6LTS - chains A and C of the 8 polymer chains in the assembly; structure by X-ray diffraction, 3.45 A resolution.

[Chain A]
Name: DNA-directed RNA polymerase subunit alpha
Organism: Thermus thermophilus HB8
Notes: EC 2.7.7.6
Reference sequence: Q5SHR6 (RPOA_THET8); residues 1-315 here = UniProt positions 1-315
Sequence (315 residues; numbered 1 to 315; the number before each row is that of its first residue):
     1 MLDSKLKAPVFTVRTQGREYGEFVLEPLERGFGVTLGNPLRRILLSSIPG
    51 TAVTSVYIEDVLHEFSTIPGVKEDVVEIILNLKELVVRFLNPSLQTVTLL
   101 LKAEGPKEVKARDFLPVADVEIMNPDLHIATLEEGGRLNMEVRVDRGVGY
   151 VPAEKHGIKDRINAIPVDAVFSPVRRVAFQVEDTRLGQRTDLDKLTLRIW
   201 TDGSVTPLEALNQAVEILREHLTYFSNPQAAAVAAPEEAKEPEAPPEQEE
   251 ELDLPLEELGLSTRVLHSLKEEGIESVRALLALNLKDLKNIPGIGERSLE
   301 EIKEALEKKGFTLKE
Not modelled in the structure: 1-3, 230-315

[Chain C]
Name: DNA-directed RNA polymerase subunit beta
Organism: Thermus thermophilus HB8
Notes: EC 2.7.7.6
Reference sequence: Q8RQE9 (RPOB_THET8); residue numbers follow UniProt; this construct covers 1-1119
Sequence (1119 residues; each row starts with the number of its first residue):
     1 MEIKRFGRIREVIPLPPLTEIQVESYRRALQADVPPEKRENVGIQAAFRE
    51 TFPIEEEDKGKGGLVLDFLEYRLGEPPFPQDECREKDLTYQAPLYARLQL
   101 IHKDTGLIKEDEVFLGHIPLMTEDGSFIINGADRVIVSQIHRSPGVYFTP
   151 DPARPGRYIASIIPLPKRGPWIDLEVEPNGVVSMKVNKRKFPLVLLLRVL
   201 GYDQETLARELGAYGELVQGLMDESVFAMRPEEALIRLFTLLRPGDPPKR
   251 DKAVAYVYGLIADPRRYDLGEAGRYKAEEKLGIRLSGRTLARFEDGEFKD
   301 EVFLPTLRYLFALTAGVPGHEVDDIDHLGNRRIRTVGELMTDQFRVGLAR
   351 LARGVRERMLMGSEDSLTPAKLVNSRPLEAAIREFFSRSQLSQFKDETNP
   401 LSSLRHKRRISALGPGGLTRERAGFDVRDVHRTHYGRICPVETPEGANIG
   451 LITSLAAYARVDELGFIRTPYRRVVGGVVTDEVVYMTATEEDRYTIAQAN
   501 TPLEGNRIAAERVVARRKGEPVIVSPEEVEFMDVSPKQVFSVNTNLIPFL
   551 EHDDANRALMGSNMQTQAVPLIRAQAPVVMTGLEERVVRDSLAALYAEED
   601 GEVAKVDGNRIVVRYEDGRLVEYPLRRFYRSNQGTALDQRPRVVVGQRVR
   651 KGDLLADGPASENGFLALGQNVLVAIMPFDGYNFEDAIVISEELLKRDFY
   701 TSIHIERYEIEARDTKLGPERITRDIPHLSEAALRDLDEEGVVRIGAEVK
   751 PGDILVGRTSFKGESEPTPEERLLRSIFGEKARDVKDTSLRVPPGEGGIV
   801 VRTVRLRRGDPGVELKPGVREVVRVYVAQKRKLQVGDKLANRHGNKGVVA
   851 KILPVEDMPHLPDGTPVDVILNPLGVPSRMNLGQILETHLGLAGYFLGQR
   901 YISPIFDGAKEPEIKELLAQAFEVYFGKRKGEGFGVDKREVEVLRRAEKL
   951 GLVTPGKTPEEQLKELFLQGKVVLYDGRTGEPIEGPIVVGQMFIMKLYHM
  1001 VEDKMHARSTGPYSLITQQPLGGKAQFGGQRFGEMEVWALEAYGAAHTLQ
  1051 EMLTLKSDDIEGRNAAYEAIIKGEDVPEPSVPESFRVLVKELQALALDVQ
  1101 TLDEKDNPVDIFEGLASKR
Not modelled in the structure: 57-63, 1119

[How chain A and chain C interact]
Residue-residue contacts - 78 pairs, chain A then chain C:
  Glu-22(A) / Phe-934(C)
  Val-34(A) / Arg-939(C)
  Asn-38(A) / Gly-977(C)
  Asn-38(A) / Arg-978(C)  hydrogen bond (side chain-backbone)
  Asn-38(A) / Thr-979(C)  hydrogen bond (side chain-backbone)
  Asn-38(A) / Gly-980(C)  hydrogen bond (side chain-backbone)
  Arg-41(A) / His-860(C)
  Arg-41(A) / Gly-864(C)  hydrogen bond (side chain-backbone)
  Arg-42(A) / Glu-856(C)  hydrogen bond (side chain-backbone)
  Arg-42(A) / Asp-857(C)  salt bridge
  Arg-42(A) / Gly-977(C)  hydrogen bond (side chain-backbone)
  Arg-42(A) / Arg-978(C)
  Leu-45(A) / Val-855(C)
  Ser-46(A) / Glu-856(C)
  Leu-62(A) / Ile-745(C)
  His-63(A) / Ile-745(C)
  His-63(A) / Gly-746(C)
  His-63(A) / Ile-799(C)
  His-63(A) / Val-800(C)
  His-63(A) / Val-801(C)
  Glu-64(A) / Lys-830(C)  salt bridge
  Phe-65(A) / Phe-628(C)
  Phe-65(A) / Ile-703(C)  hydrophobic
  Phe-65(A) / Val-801(C)  hydrophobic
  Phe-65(A) / Ala-828(C)
  Phe-65(A) / Gln-829(C)
  Phe-65(A) / Lys-830(C)
  Thr-67(A) / Asn-609(C)
  Ile-68(A) / Asp-607(C)
  Pro-69(A) / Asp-607(C)
  Gly-70(A) / Asp-607(C)  hydrogen bond (backbone-side chain)
  Val-71(A) / Asp-607(C)  hydrogen bond (backbone-side chain)
  Val-71(A) / Gly-608(C)  hydrogen bond (backbone-backbone)
  Lys-72(A) / Val-606(C)
  Lys-72(A) / Gly-608(C)
  Lys-72(A) / Pro-641(C)
  Lys-72(A) / Val-643(C)  hydrogen bond (side chain-backbone)
  Asp-74(A) / Arg-627(C)  salt bridge
  Asp-74(A) / Arg-640(C)
  Leu-80(A) / Asp-698(C)
  Lys-83(A) / Lys-696(C)  hydrogen bond (side chain-backbone)
  Lys-83(A) / Asp-698(C)  salt bridge
  Glu-133(A) / Lys-605(C)
  Glu-133(A) / Val-606(C)  hydrogen bond (side chain-backbone)
  Glu-133(A) / Arg-610(C)  salt bridge
  Tyr-150(A) / Glu-692(C)
  Tyr-150(A) / Leu-695(C)  hydrogen bond (side chain-backbone)
  Tyr-150(A) / Lys-696(C)
  Tyr-150(A) / Lys-832(C)
  Ile-162(A) / Arg-744(C)
  Asp-168(A) / Asp-698(C)
  Asp-168(A) / Lys-832(C)  salt bridge
  Arg-176(A) / Asp-863(C)  hydrogen bond (side chain-backbone)
  Arg-176(A) / Gly-864(C)
  Arg-176(A) / Thr-865(C)
  Val-177(A) / Gly-864(C)
  Ala-178(A) / Pro-862(C)
  Ala-178(A) / Asp-863(C)
  Ala-178(A) / Gly-864(C)
  Phe-179(A) / Asp-937(C)
  Phe-179(A) / Arg-939(C)  hydrogen bond (backbone-side chain)
  Gln-180(A) / Arg-929(C)  hydrogen bond
  Gln-180(A) / Phe-934(C)
  Gln-180(A) / Gly-935(C)  hydrogen bond (side chain-backbone)
  Gln-180(A) / Asp-937(C)
  Val-181(A) / Asp-937(C)  hydrogen bond (backbone-side chain)
  Val-181(A) / Lys-938(C)  hydrogen bond (backbone-backbone)
  Val-181(A) / Arg-939(C)
  Glu-182(A) / Phe-934(C)
  Glu-182(A) / Gly-935(C)  hydrogen bond (side chain-backbone)
  Asp-183(A) / Lys-938(C)
  Asp-191(A) / Lys-938(C)  salt bridge
  Leu-192(A) / Lys-938(C)  hydrogen bond (backbone-side chain)
  Asp-193(A) / Lys-938(C)  salt bridge
  Thr-196(A) / Phe-934(C)
  Arg-198(A) / Glu-932(C)  salt bridge
  Arg-198(A) / Phe-934(C)
  Trp-200(A) / Asp-863(C)
Interface residues without a listed pair, chain A (44 interface residues in all): Arg-30, Ser-66, Val-76, Glu-154, Asn-163, Val-170
Interface residues without a listed pair, chain C (51 interface residues in all): Arg-573, Arg-642, Val-644, Val-645, Val-936, Asp-976

[Overview]
The interface between chain A and chain C involves 44 residues on one side and 51 on the other, with 21
hydrogen bonds and 9 salt bridges. Polar contacts include Arg-42(A)/Asp-857(C), Glu-64(A)/Lys-830(C) and
Asp-74(A)/Arg-627(C).
Chain A is DNA-directed RNA polymerase subunit alpha and chain C is DNA-directed RNA polymerase subunit beta,
both from Thermus thermophilus HB8; the structure, Crystal structure of Thermus thermophilus transcription
initiation complex comprising a truncated sigma finger, was determined by X-ray diffraction together with
6KQD, 6KQE, 6KQF, 6KQG, 6KQH, 6KQL and 6 further entries from the same study.
